Entry 2BVR (X-ray diffraction, 1.25 A resolution); this record covers chains H and I of the 3 polymer chains in the assembly.

Chain H:
Molecule: Alpha thrombin
From: Homo sapiens
Notes: EC 3.4.21.5; fragment: large subunit, residues 364-622
UniProtKB: P00734 (THRB_HUMAN); aligned in 2 segments with insertions or deletions, so no single offset holds: 16-146 ~ UniProt 364-509; 149-247 ~ UniProt 516-622
Sequence (252 residues; numbered 16 to 247 plus 23 insertion-coded residues; 3 numbers in that range are skipped by the numbering (no residue carries them; nothing is unmodelled there); the number before each row is that of its first residue; a row labelled like 60A-60I holds insertion residues (60A, then the next letters in order)):
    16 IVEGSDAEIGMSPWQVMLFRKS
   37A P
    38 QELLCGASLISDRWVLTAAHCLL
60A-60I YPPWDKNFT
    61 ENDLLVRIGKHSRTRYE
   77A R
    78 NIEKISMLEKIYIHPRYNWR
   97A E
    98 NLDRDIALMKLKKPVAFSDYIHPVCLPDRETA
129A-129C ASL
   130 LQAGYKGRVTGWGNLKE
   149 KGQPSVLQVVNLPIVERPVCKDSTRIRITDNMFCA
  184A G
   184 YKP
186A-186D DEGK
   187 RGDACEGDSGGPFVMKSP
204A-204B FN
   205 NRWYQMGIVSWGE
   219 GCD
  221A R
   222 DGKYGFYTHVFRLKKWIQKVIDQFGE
Disordered / not traced: 247
Disulfides: Cys42-Cys58, Cys168-Cys182, Cys191-Cys220
Residues lining bound ligands: 4CP (2-[2-(4-chloro-phenylsulfanyl)-acetylamino]-3-(4-guanidino-phenyl)-propionamide): Trp60D, Asp189, Ala190, Cys191, Glu192, Ser195, Val213, Ser214, Trp215, Gly216, Glu217, Gly219, Cys220, Gly226, Phe227, Tyr228
Swiss-Prot annotation at these positions:
  - active site (Charge relay system): His57, Asp102
  - glycosylation: Asn60G (N-linked (GlcNAc...) (complex) asparagine)

Chain I:
Molecule: Hirudin variant-2
UniProtKB: P09945 (HIRV2_HIRME); residues 9-19 here correspond to UniProt positions 61-71 (UniProt number = residue number + 52)
Sequence (11 residues; numbered 9 to 19; the number before each row is that of its first residue):
     9 GDFEEIPEEYA
Modified positions: Tyr18 (o-sulfo-l-tyrosine; TYS)
Sequence notes: conflict Ala19 (Leu71 in P09945)
Swiss-Prot annotation at these positions:
  - region: Asp10 to Tyr18 (Interaction with fibrinogen-binding exosite of thrombin)
  - modified residue: Tyr18 (Sulfotyrosine)

How chain H and chain I interact:
Pairs across the interface - 19 pairs, chain H then chain I:
  Phe34(H) - Phe11(I)  hydrophobic
  Glu39(H) - Phe11(I)
  Leu40(H) - Phe11(I)
  Leu65(H) - Ile14(I)  hydrophobic
  Leu65(H) - Tyr18(I)
  Arg67(H) - Ile14(I)
  Arg73(H) - Asp10(I)  salt bridge
  Arg73(H) - Phe11(I)
  Thr74(H) - Asp10(I)
  Thr74(H) - Phe11(I)
  Thr74(H) - Glu12(I)  hydrogen bond (backbone-backbone)
  Arg75(H) - Glu12(I)
  Tyr76(H) - Glu12(I)  hydrogen bond (backbone-side chain)
  Tyr76(H) - Glu13(I)
  Tyr76(H) - Pro15(I)
  Tyr76(H) - Tyr18(I)
  Glu80(H) - Tyr18(I)
  Lys81(H) - Tyr18(I)
  Ile82(H) - Tyr18(I)
Interface residues without a listed pair, chain H (16 interface residues in all): Met32, Lys36, Gln38, Met84

Summary:
The interface between chain H and chain I involves 16 residues on one side and 7 on the other; the contacts
include 2 hydrogen bonds and 1 salt bridge. Polar contacts include Arg73(H)-Asp10(I), Tyr76(H)-Glu12(I) and
Thr74(H)-Glu12(I). Chain H binds compound 4CP.
Chain H is Alpha thrombin (Homo sapiens) and chain I is Hirudin variant-2; the structure, Human thrombin
complexed with fragment-based small molecules occupying the S1 pocket, was determined by X-ray diffraction.
